2HJL - chains A and C of the 3 polymer chains in the assembly; structure by X-ray diffraction, 1.50 A resolution.

Chain A:
Molecule: HLA class I histocompatibility antigen B-57
Organism: Homo sapiens
Reference sequence: Q9MYI6 (Q9MYI6_HUMAN); residues 1-274 here correspond to UniProt positions 25-298 (UniProt number = residue number + 24)
Amino-acid sequence (274 residues; numbered 1 to 274; the number before each row is that of its first residue):
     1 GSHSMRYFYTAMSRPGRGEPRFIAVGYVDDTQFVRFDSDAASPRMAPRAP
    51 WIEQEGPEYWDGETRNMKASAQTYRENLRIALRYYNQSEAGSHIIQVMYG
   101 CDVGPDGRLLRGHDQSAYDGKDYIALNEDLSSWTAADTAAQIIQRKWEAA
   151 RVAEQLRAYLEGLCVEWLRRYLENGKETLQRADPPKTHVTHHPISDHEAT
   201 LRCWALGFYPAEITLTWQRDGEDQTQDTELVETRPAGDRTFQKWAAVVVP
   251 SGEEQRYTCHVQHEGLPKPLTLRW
Cystine bridges: Cys101-Cys164, Cys203-Cys259

Chain C:
Molecule: Gag protein
Reference sequence: Q1KW74 (Q1KW74_9HIV1); residues 1-11 here correspond to UniProt positions 155-165 (UniProt number = residue number + 154)
Amino-acid sequence (11 residues; numbered 1 to 11; the number before each row is that of its first residue):
     1 KAFNPEIIPMF

How chain A and chain C interact:
Pairs across the interface (34):
  Tyr7(A) with Lys1(C), hydrogen bond (side chain-backbone); Ala2(C), hydrogen bond (side chain-backbone)
  Tyr9(A) with Ala2(C)
  Tyr59(A) with Lys1(C)
  Glu63(A) with Lys1(C); Ala2(C), hydrogen bond (side chain-backbone)
  Asn66(A) with Ala2(C); Phe3(C); Asn4(C)
  Thr73(A) with Ile8(C); Pro9(C)
  Glu76(A) with Met10(C)
  Asn77(A) with Pro9(C); Met10(C); Phe11(C), hydrogen bond (side chain-backbone)
  Ile80(A) with Phe11(C)
  Tyr84(A) with Phe11(C), hydrogen bond (side chain-backbone)
  Ile95(A) with Phe11(C), hydrophobic
  Tyr99(A) with Ala2(C); Phe3(C), hydrogen bond (side chain-backbone)
  Tyr123(A) with Phe11(C), hydrophobic
  Ile143(A) with Phe11(C)
  Lys146(A) with Phe11(C), hydrogen bond (side chain-backbone)
  Trp147(A) with Pro9(C), hydrophobic; Met10(C), hydrogen bond (side chain-backbone)
  Val152(A) with Pro9(C), hydrophobic
  Gln155(A) with Phe3(C); Pro5(C)
  Leu156(A) with Phe3(C), hydrophobic
  Tyr159(A) with Lys1(C), hydrogen bond (side chain-backbone); Ala2(C); Phe3(C), hydrophobic
  Trp167(A) with Lys1(C)
  Tyr171(A) with Lys1(C), hydrogen bond (side chain-backbone)
Interface residues without a listed pair, chain A (23 interface residues in all): Met5
Interface residues without a listed pair, chain C (11 interface residues in all): Glu6, Ile7

In short:
23 residues of chain A face 11 of chain C across their interface, with 10 hydrogen bonds. Among the polar
pairs are Tyr7(A)-Lys1(C), Tyr7(A)-Ala2(C) and Glu63(A)-Ala2(C).
Here chain A is HLA class I histocompatibility antigen B-57 (Homo sapiens) and chain C is Gag protein. Entry
2HJL (Crystal Structure of HLA-B5703 and HIV-1 peptide) was determined by X-ray diffraction, deposited
together with 2HJK.
